4IDW - chains A and B; structure by powder diffraction.

Chain A:
Protein: Insulin A chain
Source organism: Bos taurus
UniProt: P01317 (INS_BOVIN); residues 1-21 here correspond to UniProt positions 85-105 (UniProt number = residue number + 84)
Chain sequence (21 residues; each row starts with the number of its first residue):
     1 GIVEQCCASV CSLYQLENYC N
Disulfide bonds: Cys6-Cys11

Chain B:
Protein: Insulin B chain
Source organism: Bos taurus
UniProt: P01317 (INS_BOVIN); residues 1-30 here correspond to UniProt positions 25-54 (UniProt number = residue number + 24)
Chain sequence (30 residues; numbered 1 to 30; the number before each row is that of its first residue):
     1 FVNQHLCGSH LVEALYLVCG ERGFFYTPKA
Bound ions: Zn2+ near His10 (its only coordinating residue here)

Interface between chain A and chain B:
Residue-residue contacts - 30 pairs, chain A then chain B:
  Val3(A) - Tyr26(B)
  Val3(A) - Thr27(B)
  Val3(A) - Pro28(B)
  Glu4(A) - Pro28(B)
  Glu4(A) - Lys29(B)
  Cys6(A) - His5(B)
  Cys6(A) - Leu6(B)
  Cys7(A) - Leu6(B)
  Cys7(A) - Cys7(B)  disulfide
  Val10(A) - Asn3(B)
  Val10(A) - Gln4(B)
  Cys11(A) - Asn3(B)
  Cys11(A) - Gln4(B)
  Ser12(A) - Asn3(B)
  Leu13(A) - Phe1(B)
  Leu13(A) - Val18(B)
  Tyr14(A) - Phe1(B)
  Leu16(A) - Leu15(B)
  Leu16(A) - Val18(B)
  Glu17(A) - Val18(B)
  Glu17(A) - Arg22(B)
  Tyr19(A) - Phe24(B)
  Tyr19(A) - Phe25(B)
  Cys20(A) - Cys19(B)  disulfide
  Cys20(A) - Arg22(B)
  Cys20(A) - Gly23(B)
  Asn21(A) - Arg22(B)
  Asn21(A) - Gly23(B)
  Asn21(A) - Phe24(B)
  Asn21(A) - Phe25(B)
Other interface residues (no listed pair), chain A (15 interface residues in all): Ser9
Other interface residues (no listed pair), chain B (18 interface residues in all): Leu11
Cross-chain cystine bridges: Cys7(A)-Cys7(B), Cys20(A)-Cys19(B)

Overview:
Chain A and chain B form an interface of 15 and 18 residues respectively; the contacts include 2 disulfide
bonds.
Here chain A is Insulin A chain and chain B is Insulin B chain, both from Bos taurus. Entry 4IDW
(Polycrystalline T6 Bovine Insulin: Anisotropic Lattice Evolution and Novel Structure Refinement Strategy) was
determined by powder diffraction.
